Entry 7SSY (electron microscopy, 2.89 A resolution); this record covers chains A and B of the 4 polymer chains in the assembly.

== Chain A (and B) ==
Protein: Potassium voltage-gated channel subfamily A member 3, Green fluorescent protein fusion
From: Homo sapiens
Notes: chain B of this document is another copy of the same molecule, construct and numbering; everything in this record applies to it too
Reference sequence: chimeric construct of P22001, P42212: residues 1-575 from P22001 (KCNA3_HUMAN) positions 1-575 (same numbers); residues 590-826 from P42212 positions 2-238 (UniProt number = residue number - 588)
Amino-acid sequence (856 residues; row label = number of the first residue in the row):
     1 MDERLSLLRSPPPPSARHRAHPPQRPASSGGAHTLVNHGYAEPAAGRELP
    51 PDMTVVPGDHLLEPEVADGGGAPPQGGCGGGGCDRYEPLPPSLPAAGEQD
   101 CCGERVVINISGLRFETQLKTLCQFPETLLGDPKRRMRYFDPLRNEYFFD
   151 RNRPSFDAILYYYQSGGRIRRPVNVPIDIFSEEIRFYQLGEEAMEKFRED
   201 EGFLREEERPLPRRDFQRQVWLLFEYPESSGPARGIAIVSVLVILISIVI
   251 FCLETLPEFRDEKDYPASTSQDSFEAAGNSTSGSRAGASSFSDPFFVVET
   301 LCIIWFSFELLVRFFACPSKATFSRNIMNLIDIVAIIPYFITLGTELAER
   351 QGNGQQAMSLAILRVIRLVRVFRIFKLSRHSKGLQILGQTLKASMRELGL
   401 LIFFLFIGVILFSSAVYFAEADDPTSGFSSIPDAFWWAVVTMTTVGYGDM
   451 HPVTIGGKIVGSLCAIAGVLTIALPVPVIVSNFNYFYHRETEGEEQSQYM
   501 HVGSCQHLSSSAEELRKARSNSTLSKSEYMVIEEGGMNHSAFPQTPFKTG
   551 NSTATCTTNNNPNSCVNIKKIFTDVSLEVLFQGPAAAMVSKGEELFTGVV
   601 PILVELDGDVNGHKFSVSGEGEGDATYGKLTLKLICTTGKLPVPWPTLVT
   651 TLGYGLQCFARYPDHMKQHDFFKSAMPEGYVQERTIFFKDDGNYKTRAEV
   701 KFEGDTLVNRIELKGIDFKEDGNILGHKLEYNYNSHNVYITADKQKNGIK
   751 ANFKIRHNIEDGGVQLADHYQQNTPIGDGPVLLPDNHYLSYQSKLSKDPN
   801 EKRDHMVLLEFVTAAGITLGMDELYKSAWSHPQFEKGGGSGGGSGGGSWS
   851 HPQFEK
Not modelled in the structure: 1-102, 261-292, 349-359, 492-856
Sequence notes: linker (576-589); conflict Leu634 (Phe46 in P42212), Leu652 (Phe64 in P42212), Gly653 (Ser65 in P42212), Leu656 (Val68 in P42212), Ala660 (Ser72 in P42212), Thr741 (Met153 in P42212), Ala751 (Val163 in P42212), Gly763 (Ser175 in P42212), Tyr791 (Thr203 in P42212), Lys794 (Ala206 in P42212), Leu819 (His231 in P42212); expression tag (827-856)
Ion coordination: K+ site 1: Thr444, Val445 (shared with Thr444(B), Val445(B) of chain B; 2 residues of chain C; 2 residues of chain D); K+ site 2: Thr444 (shared with Thr444(B) of chain B; 1 residue of chain C; 1 residue of chain D)
UniProt features mapped onto this chain:
  - modified residue: Tyr654 (Z: -2,3-didehydrotyrosine)
What the authors report for this chain:
  - conformationally variable residues (loop rearrangement, side-chain flip): Tyr447 to Met450
  - specificity-determining residues: Gly427, His451 (by similarity / conservation)

== Interface between chain A and chain B ==
Residue-residue contacts (70):
  Arg105(A) - Asn109(B)
  Arg105(A) - Asp141(B)  salt bridge
  Arg105(A) - Arg144(B)
  Arg105(A) - Glu146(B)  salt bridge
  Arg105(A) - Phe148(B)
  Leu113(A) - Arg153(B)
  Arg114(A) - Gly112(B)
  Arg114(A) - Arg153(B)
  Phe115(A) - Ser111(B)
  Phe115(A) - Arg153(B)
  Glu116(A) - Asn109(B)
  Glu116(A) - Ser111(B)  hydrogen bond (backbone-backbone)
  Glu116(A) - Phe148(B)
  Thr117(A) - Asp150(B)  hydrogen bond
  Gln118(A) - Phe148(B)
  Gln118(A) - Asp150(B)
  Thr121(A) - Asp150(B)
  Tyr161(A) - Asn152(B)
  Tyr161(A) - Ile179(B)
  Tyr161(A) - Glu182(B)
  Gln164(A) - Asp150(B)  hydrogen bond
  Gln164(A) - Arg151(B)
  Arg168(A) - Asp178(B)  salt bridge
  Arg168(A) - Ile179(B)
  Arg170(A) - Pro176(B)
  Val173(A) - Asn174(B)
  Arg396(A) - Tyr487(B)
  Glu397(A) - Tyr487(B)  hydrogen bond
  Leu400(A) - Gly383(B)
  Phe403(A) - Ser381(B)
  Phe404(A) - Gly383(B)
  Phe404(A) - Leu387(B)  hydrophobic
  Ile407(A) - Ile374(B)  hydrophobic
  Ile410(A) - Ile374(B)  hydrophobic
  Leu411(A) - Ile374(B)  hydrophobic
  Ser414(A) - Phe251(B)
  Ser414(A) - Val371(B)
  Tyr417(A) - Thr255(B)  hydrogen bond
  Phe418(A) - Arg364(B)  hydrogen bond (backbone-side chain)
  Phe418(A) - Arg367(B)
  Phe418(A) - Leu368(B)  hydrophobic
  Ala421(A) - Arg364(B)
  Asp422(A) - Arg364(B)  salt bridge
  Ser429(A) - Arg260(B)  hydrogen bond (backbone-side chain)
  Ser430(A) - Leu256(B)
  Ser430(A) - Pro257(B)
  Ile431(A) - Thr255(B)
  Pro432(A) - Cys252(B)
  Thr441(A) - Val445(B)
  Thr444(A) - Thr443(B)
  Thr444(A) - Thr444(B)
  Thr444(A) - Val445(B)
  Val445(A) - Val445(B)
  Gly446(A) - Val445(B)
  Asp449(A) - Tyr447(B)
  Asp449(A) - Gly448(B)
  Asp449(A) - Asp449(B)  hydrogen bond (side chain-backbone)
  Asp449(A) - Met450(B)
  His451(A) - Trp436(B)
  His451(A) - Tyr447(B)
  Lys458(A) - Trp436(B)
  Ser462(A) - Trp436(B)
  Ser462(A) - Val439(B)
  Ile466(A) - Leu405(B)  hydrophobic
  Leu470(A) - Leu398(B)  hydrophobic
  Leu470(A) - Ile479(B)  hydrophobic
  Ala473(A) - Val480(B)
  Leu474(A) - Leu387(B)  hydrophobic
  Leu474(A) - Val480(B)  hydrophobic
  Leu474(A) - Phe483(B)
Also at the interface, not in a pair above, chain A (50 interface residues in all): Ala415, Phe435, Gly448, Pro452, Gly461, Ala465, Val469, Val478
Also at the interface, not in a pair above, chain B (56 interface residues in all): Val173, Ile248, Phe375, Leu377, Lys382, Leu384, Leu401, Ile472, Val476, Asn484, His488

== Summary ==
Chain A and chain B form an interface of 50 and 56 residues respectively; the contacts include 8 hydrogen
bonds and 4 salt bridges. Among the polar pairs are Arg105(A)-Asp141(B), Arg105(A)-Glu146(B) and
Arg168(A)-Asp178(B). Thr444(A) and Val445(A) form the K+ site 1. The paper reports specificity determinants
Gly427(A) and His451(A); conformational variability at Tyr447(A).
Both chains are Potassium voltage-gated channel subfamily A member 3, Green fluorescent protein fusion (Homo
sapiens). Entry 7SSY (Structure of human Kv1.3 (alternate conformation)) was determined by electron microscopy
(same publication as 8DFL, 7SSV, 7SSX and 7SSZ).
